7UL3 - chains C and H of the 4 polymer chains in the assembly; structure by electron microscopy, 3.00 A resolution.

# Chain C
Name: Nanobody 6M
Organism: synthetic construct
Notes: antibody fragment or engineered binder
Sequence (131 residues; each row starts with the number of its first residue):
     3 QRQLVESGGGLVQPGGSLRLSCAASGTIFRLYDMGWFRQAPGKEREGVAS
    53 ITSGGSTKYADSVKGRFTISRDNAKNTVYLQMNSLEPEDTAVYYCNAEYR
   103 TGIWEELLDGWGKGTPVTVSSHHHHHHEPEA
Disordered / not traced: 3, 28-30, 124-133
Cystine bridges: Cys24-Cys97

# Chain H
Name: NabFab HC
Organism: synthetic construct
Sequence (239 residues; each row starts with the number of its first residue; note: 4 numbers in that range are skipped by the numbering (no residue carries them; nothing is unmodelled there); a row labelled like 51A-51E holds insertion residues (51A, then the next letters in order); numbers below 1 keep their minus sign (Glu-2 is residue -2)):
    -2 EISEVQLVESGGGLVQPGGSLRLSCAASGFNFSYYSIHWVRQAPGKGLEW
    48 VAYI
51A-51E SSSSS
    56 YTSYADSVKGRFTISADTSKNTAYLQM
82A-82C NSL
    83 RAEDTAVYYCARGYQYWQ
100A-100K YHASWYWNGGL
   101 DYWGQGTLVTVSSASTKGPSVFPLAPSSKSTSGGTAALGCLVKDYFPEPV
   151 TVSWNSGALTSGVHTFPAVLQSSGLYSLSSVVTVPSSSLGTQTYICNVNH
   201 KPSNTKVDKKVEPKSCDKTHT
Disordered / not traced: -2 to 1, 51A-51E, 62, 73-75, 128-134, 146-149, 155-162, 173-176, 184-193, 208-209, 214-221
Cystine bridges: Cys22-Cys92, Cys140-Cys196

# Interface between chain C and chain H
Contacting residue pairs (23; chain C residue first):
  Gly11(C) with Tyr100F(H), hydrogen bond (backbone-side chain)
  Gly12(C) with Tyr100F(H)
  Leu13(C) with Tyr100F(H), hydrophobic
  Gln41(C) with Tyr32(H), hydrogen bond; Tyr96(H)
  Ala42(C) with Tyr96(H)
  Pro43(C) with Tyr96(H); Asp101(H)
  Glu46(C) with Tyr32(H)
  Arg47(C) with Tyr31(H)
  Val94(C) with Trp100G(H), hydrophobic
  Tyr96(C) with Tyr96(H)
  Trp113(C) with Tyr31(H)
  Lys115(C) with Tyr98(H); Tyr100A(H); His100B(H), hydrogen bond (backbone-side chain)
  Gly116(C) with His100B(H)
  Pro118(C) with His100B(H); Tyr100F(H); Trp100G(H), hydrophobic
  Val119(C) with Trp100G(H)
  Thr120(C) with Tyr100F(H); Trp100G(H)
Other interface residues (no listed pair), chain C (19 interface residues in all): Gly44, Thr92, Ala93
Other interface residues (no listed pair), chain H (11 interface residues in all): Arg94, Tyr102

# Summary
The interface between chain C and chain H involves 19 residues on one side and 11 on the other; the contacts
include 3 hydrogen bonds. Among the polar pairs are Gly11(C)-Tyr100F(H), Gln41(C)-Tyr32(H) and
Lys115(C)-His100B(H).
Here chain C is Nanobody 6M and chain H is NabFab HC, both from synthetic construct. Entry 7UL3 (CryoEM
Structure of Inactive H2R Bound to Famotidine, Nb6M, and NabFab) was determined by electron microscopy
together with 7UL2, 7UL4 and 7UL5 from the same study.
